PDB entry 7O3T | electron microscopy, 3.10 A resolution | chains G and H of the 32 polymer chains in the assembly

[Chain G]
Name: TrwE protein
From: Escherichia coli
UniProt: O50337 (O50337_ECOLX); residue numbers follow UniProt; this construct covers 1-395
Amino-acid sequence (395 residues; each row starts with the number of its first residue):
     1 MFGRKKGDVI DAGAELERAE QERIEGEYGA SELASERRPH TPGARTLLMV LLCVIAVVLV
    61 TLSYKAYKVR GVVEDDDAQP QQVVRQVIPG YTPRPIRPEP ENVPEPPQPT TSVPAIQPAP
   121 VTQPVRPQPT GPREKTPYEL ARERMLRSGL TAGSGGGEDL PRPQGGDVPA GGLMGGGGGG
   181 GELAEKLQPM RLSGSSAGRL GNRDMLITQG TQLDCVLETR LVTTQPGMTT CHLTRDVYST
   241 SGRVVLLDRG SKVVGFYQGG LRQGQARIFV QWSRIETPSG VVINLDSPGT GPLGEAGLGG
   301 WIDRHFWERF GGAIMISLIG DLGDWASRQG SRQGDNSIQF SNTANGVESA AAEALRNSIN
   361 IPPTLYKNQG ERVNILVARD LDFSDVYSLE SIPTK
Not modelled in the structure: 1-134, 154-395
Construct notes: conflict D335 (Asn in O50337)

[Chain H]
Name: TrwF protein
From: Escherichia coli
UniProt: O50336 (O50336_ECOLX); residue numbers follow UniProt; this construct covers 1-266
Amino-acid sequence (266 residues; numbered 1 to 266; the number before each row is that of its first residue):
     1 MKKLAIVALL ASLHAVPALA LDVPSSSRYD HRIRYVTYNP ADVVQVDTVL GVATHIMLEE
    61 GEQYLTHAFG DSEAYAFARK GRHIFIKPQA ELANTNLIVV TDRRSYKFRL QMRNDRNGAM
   121 YELAFRYPDT QARQTREANA RAAVEAAFEQ RVGAYYNLKY MMSGDKDIAP VNAWDDGRFT
   181 YFKFSANADL PSIYFVDAEG NESLVPRTTV GSSNNIIAVH KVNPKWMIRL GNRALAIFNE
   241 AYDPNGVPND TGTASPAVRR VNKGGN
Not modelled in the structure: 1-20, 136-266
Construct notes: conflict D71 (Ile in O50336), S72 (Pro in O50336), E73 (Lys in O50336), A74 (Pro in O50336), Y75 (Met in O50336), A76 (Pro in O50336), F77 (Leu in O50336), A78 (Pro in O50336), R79 (Gly in O50336), K80 (Arg in O50336), G81 (Ala in O50336), R82 (Gly in O50336), H83 (Ile in O50336), I84 (Phe in O50336), F85 (Leu in O50336), I86 (Ser in O50336), K87 (Ser in O50336), P88 (Arg in O50336), Q89 (Thr in O50336)

[Chain G / chain H interface]
Pairs across the interface (20):
  R144(G) - D71(H)  salt bridge
  R144(G) - E73(H)
  R144(G) - A74(H)
  R144(G) - A90(H)
  R144(G) - E91(H)  hydrogen bond (side chain-backbone)
  R144(G) - L92(H)
  M145(G) - D71(H)
  M145(G) - L92(H)
  M145(G) - N94(H)
  R147(G) - E73(H)  salt bridge
  S148(G) - D71(H)  hydrogen bond
  S148(G) - S72(H)
  S148(G) - E73(H)
  G149(G) - S72(H)  hydrogen bond (backbone-side chain)
  L150(G) - A68(H)  hydrophobic
  L150(G) - F69(H)  hydrogen bond (backbone-backbone)
  L150(G) - S72(H)  hydrogen bond (backbone-side chain)
  T151(G) - H67(H)
  T151(G) - S72(H)  hydrogen bond (backbone-side chain)
  A152(G) - S72(H)  hydrogen bond (backbone-side chain)
Other interface residues (no listed pair), chain G (11 interface residues in all): P137, Y138, A141
Other interface residues (no listed pair), chain H (12 interface residues in all): G70

[Summary]
Chain G and chain H form an interface of 11 and 12 residues respectively; the contacts include 7 hydrogen
bonds and 2 salt bridges. Polar contacts include R144(G)-D71(H), R147(G)-E73(H) and R144(G)-E91(H).
Chain G is TrwE protein and chain H is TrwF protein, both from Escherichia coli; the structure, I-layer
structure (TrwF/VirB9NTD, TrwE/VirB10NTD) of the outer membrane core complex from the fully-assembled R388
type IV ..., was determined by electron microscopy, deposited together with 7O3J, 7O3V, 7O41 and 7OIU.
